1S72 - chains 0 and R of the 31 polymer chains in the assembly; structure by X-ray diffraction, 2.40 A resolution.

Chain 0:
Molecule: 23S ribosomal RNA
Source organism: Haloarcula marismortui
Sequence (2922 nucleotides; each row starts with the number of its first residue):
     2 UUGGCUACUAUGCCAGCUGGUGGAUUGCUCGGCUCAGGCGCUGAUGAAGG
    52 ACGUGCCAAGCUGCGAUAAGCCAUGGGGAGCCGCACGGAGGCGAAGAACC
   102 AUGGAUUUCCGAAUGAGAAUCUCUCUAACAAUUGCUUCGCGCAAUGAGGA
   152 ACCCCGAGAACUGAAACAUCUCAGUAUCGGGAGGAACAGAAAACGCAAUG
   202 UGAUGUCGUUAGUAACCGCGAGUGAACGCGAUACAGCCCAAACCGAAGCC
   252 CUCACGGGCAAUGUGGUGUCAGGGCUACCUCUCAUCAGCCGACCGUCUCG
   302 ACGAAGUCUCUUGGAACAGAGCGUGAUACAGGGUGACAACCCCGUACUCG
   352 AGACCAGUACGACGUGCGGUAGUGCCAGAGUAGCGGGGGUUGGAUAUCCC
   402 UCGCGAAUAACGCAGGCAUCGACUGCGAAGGCUAAACACAACCUGAGACC
   452 GAUAGUGAACAAGUAGUGUGAACGAACGCUGCAAAGUACCCUCAGAAGGG
   502 AGGCGAAAUAGAGCAUGAAAUCAGUUGGCGAUCGAGCGACAGGGCAUACA
   552 AGGUCCCUCGACGAAUGACCGACGCGCGAGCGUCCAGUAAGACUCACGGG
   602 AAGCCGAUGUUCUGUCGUACGUUUUGAAAAACGAGCCAGGGAGUGUGUCU
   652 GCAUGGCAAGUCUAACCGGAGUAUCCGGGGAGGCACAGGGAAACCGACAU
   702 GGCCGCAGGGCUUUGCCCGAGGGCCGCCGUCUUCAAGGGCGGGGAGCCAU
   752 GUGGACACGACCCGAAUCCGGACGAUCUACGCAUGGACAAGAUGAAGCGU
   802 GCCGAAAGGCACGUGGAAGUCUGUUAGAGUUGGUGUCCUACAAUACCCUC
   852 UCGUGAUCUAUGUGUAGGGGUGAAAGGCCCAUCGAGUCCGGCAACAGCUG
   902 GUUCCAAUCGAAACAUGUCGAAGCAUGACCUCCGCCGAGGUAGUCUGUGA
   952 GGUAGAGCGACCGAUUGGUGUGUCCGCCUCCGAGAGGAGUCGGCACACCU
  1002 GUCAAACUCCAAACUUACAGACGCCGUUUGACGCGGGGAUUCCGGUGCGC
  1052 GGGGUAAGCCUGUGUACCAGGAGGGGAACAACCCAGAGAUAGGUUAAGGU
  1102 CCCCAAGUGUGGAUUAAGUGUAAUCCUCUGAAGGUGGUCUCGAGCCCUAG
  1152 ACAGCCGGGAGGUGAGCUUAGAAGCAGCUACCCUCUAAGAAAAGCGUAAC
  1202 AGCUUACCGGCCGAGGUUUGAGGCGCCCAAAAUGAUCGGGACUCAAAUCC
  1252 ACCACCGAGACCUGUCCGUACCACUCAUACUGGUAAUCGAGUAGAUUGGC
  1302 GCUCUAAUUGGAUGGAAGUAGGGGUGAAAACUCCUAUGGACCGAUUAGUG
  1352 ACGAAAAUCCUGGCCAUAGUAGCAGCGAUAGUCGGGUGAGAACCCCGACG
  1402 GCCUAAUGGAUAAGGGUUCCUCAGCACUGCUGAUCAGCUGAGGGUUAGCC
  1452 GGUCCUAAGUCAUACCGCAACUCGACUAUGACGAAAUGGGAAACGGGUUA
  1502 AUAUUCCCGUGCCACUAUGCAGUGAAAGUUGACGCCCUGGGGUCGAUCAC
  1552 GCUGGGCAUUCGCCCAGUCGAACCGUCCAACUCCGUGGAAGCCGUAAUGG
  1602 CAGGAAGCGGACGAACGGCGGCAUAGGGAAACGUGAUUCAACCUGGGGCC
  1652 CAUGAAAAGACGAGCAUAGUGUCCGUACCGAGAACCGACACAGGUGUCCA
  1702 UGGCGGCGAAAGCCAAGGCCUGUCGGGAGCAACCAACGUUAGGGAAUUCG
  1752 GCAAGUUAGUCCCGUACCUUCGGAAGAAGGGAUGCCUGCUCCGGAACGGA
  1802 GCAGGUCGCAGUGACUCGGAAGCUCGGACUGUCUAGUAACAACAUAGGUG
  1852 ACCGCAAAUCCGCAAGGACUCGUACGGUCACUGAAUCCUGCCCAGUGCAG
  1902 GUAUCUGAACACCUCGUACAAGAGGACGAAGGACCUGUCAACGGCGGGGG
  1952 UAACUAUGACCCUCUUAAGGUAGCGUAGUACCUUGCCGCAUCAGUAGCGG
  2002 CUUGCAUGAAUGGAUUAACCAGAGCUUCACUGUCCCAACGUUGGGCCCGG
  2052 UGAACUGUACAUUCCAGUGCGGAGUCUGGAGACACCCAGGGGGAAGCGAA
  2102 GACCCUAUGGAGCUUUACUGCAGGCUGUCGCUGAGACGUGGUCGCCGAUG
  2152 UGCAGCAUAGGUAGGAGACACUACACAGGUACCCGCGCUAGCGGGCCACC
  2202 GAGUCAACAGUGAAAUACUACCCGUCGGUGACUGCGACUCUCACUCCGGG
  2252 AGGAGGACACCGAUAGCCGGGCAGUUUGACUGGGGCGGUACGCGCUCGAA
  2302 AAGAUAUCGAGCGCGCCCUAUGGCUAUCUCAGCCGGGACAGAGACCCGGC
  2352 GAAGAGUGCAAGAGCAAAAGAUAGCUUGACAGUGUUCUUCCCAACGAGGA
  2402 ACGCUGACGCGAAAGCGUGGUCUAGCGAACCAAUUAGCCUGCUUGAUGCG
  2452 GGCAAUUGAUGACAGAAAAGCUACCCUAGGGAUAACAGAGUCGUCACUCG
  2502 CAAGAGCACAUAUCGACCGAGUGGCUUGCUACCUCGAUGUCGGUUCCCUC
  2552 CAUCCUGCCCGUGCAGAAGCGGGCAAGGGUGAGGUUGUUCGCCUAUUAAA
  2602 GGAGGUCGUGAGCUGGGUUUAGACCGUCGUGAGACAGGUCGGCUGCUAUC
  2652 UACUGGGUGUGUAAUGGUGUCUGACAAGAACGACCGUAUAGUACGAGAGG
  2702 AACUACGGUUGGUGGCCACUGGUGUACCGGUUGUUCGAGAGAGCACGUGC
  2752 CGGGUAGCCACGCCACACGGGGUAAGAGCUGAACGCAUCUAAGCUCGAAA
  2802 CCCACUUGGAAAAGAGACACCGCCGAGGUCCCGCGUACAAGACGCGGUCG
  2852 AUAGACUCGGGGUGUGCGCGUCGAGGUAACGAGACGUUAAGCCCACGAGC
  2902 ACUAACAGACCAAAGCCAUCAU
Not modelled in the structure: 2-9, 126-127, 715, 971-998, 1560, 1952-1963, 2137-2236, 2339-2343, 2665-2666, 2915-2923
Construct notes: conflict C560 (U3155 in 3377779); modified residue (628, 2587-2588, 2619, 2621)
Modified residues: 1MA (6-hydro-1-methyladenosine-5'-monophosphate) at position 628, OMU (o2'-methyluridine 5'-monophosphate) at position 2587, OMG (o2'-methylguanosine-5'-monophosphate) at position 2588, UR3 (3-methyluridine-5'-monophoshate) at position 2619, PSU (pseudouridine-5'-monophosphate) at position 2621
Bound ions: Mg2+ site 1 near G28 (its only coordinating residue here); Na+ site 1: C40, A442, C443; Na+ site 2: G56, A59, G61; Na+ site 3 near U108 (its only coordinating residue here); Mg2+ site 2 near U115 (its only coordinating residue here); Na+ site 4: C141, G142; Na+ site 5 near U146 (its only coordinating residue here); Mg2+ site 3: C162, U2276; K+ site 1: C162, U163, U172; Mg2+ site 4: A165, A167, C168; Na+ site 6: A165, A166, A167; Mg2+ site 5: A166, G219; 62 more Na+ sites not listed; 97 more Mg2+ sites not listed; 1 more K+ sites not listed

Chain R:
Molecule: 50S ribosomal protein L22P
Source organism: Haloarcula marismortui
UniProtKB: P10970 (RL22_HALMA); residues 0-154 here = UniProt positions 0-154
Chain sequence (155 residues; numbered 0 to 154; the number before each row is that of its first residue; numbering starts at 0):
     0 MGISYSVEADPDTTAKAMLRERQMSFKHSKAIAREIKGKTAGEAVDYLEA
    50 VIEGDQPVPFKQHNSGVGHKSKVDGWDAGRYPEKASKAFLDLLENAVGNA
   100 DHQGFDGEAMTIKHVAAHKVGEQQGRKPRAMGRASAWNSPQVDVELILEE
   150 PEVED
Not modelled in the structure: 0, 151-154
Bound ions: Mg2+: Gly65 (shared with C2048(0), A2089(0) of chain 0); Na+ site 1: Ser70, Val72; Na+ site 2: Val72, Trp75 (shared with U2659(0), G2660(0) of chain 0)

How chain 0 and chain R interact:
Contacting residue pairs - 137 pairs, chain 0 then chain R:
  A11(0) with Lys60(R), hydrogen bond to the phosphate; Gly74(R), sugar contact; Trp75(R), sugar contact
  U12(0) with Lys60(R), salt bridge to the phosphate; Trp75(R), sugar contact
  G13(0) with Gln61(R), phosphate contact
  U19(0) with Ser5(R), hydrogen bond to the sugar
  G20(0) with Ile2(R), sugar contact; Ser3(R), hydrogen bond to the sugar; Tyr4(R), sugar contact; Ser5(R), sugar contact; His117(R), base contact
  G21(0) with Gly1(R), sugar contact; Ile2(R), sugar contact; Ser3(R), hydrogen bond to the phosphate; Lys118(R), sugar contact
  U22(0) with Gly1(R), hydrogen bond to the phosphate; Val119(R), sugar contact
  C492(0) with His101(R), hydrogen bond to the sugar
  C494(0) with Glu93(R), sugar contact
  G499(0) with Arg19(R), phosphate contact; Asn94(R), hydrogen bond to the base
  G500(0) with Tyr4(R), phosphate contact; Ala16(R), sugar contact; Met17(R), hydrogen bond to the sugar; Arg19(R), salt bridge to the phosphate; Asn94(R), hydrogen bond to the sugar; Asn98(R), base contact
  G501(0) with Tyr4(R), hydrogen bond to the phosphate; Lys15(R), sugar contact; Met17(R), phosphate contact; Asn98(R), sugar contact; Gln102(R), hydrogen bond to the sugar
  U510(0) with Ser3(R), base contact
  C523(0) with Phe25(R), sugar contact; Lys29(R), phosphate contact
  A524(0) with Phe25(R), sugar contact; Lys29(R), salt bridge to the phosphate; Gln61(R), phosphate contact; Ala115(R), sugar contact; Ala116(R), hydrogen bond to the sugar; His117(R), hydrogen bond to the base
  G525(0) with Arg33(R), salt bridge to the phosphate; Lys36(R), phosphate contact; His113(R), hydrogen bond to the sugar; Ala115(R), sugar contact
  U526(0) with Lys36(R), salt bridge to the phosphate
  U840(0) with Arg128(R), hydrogen bond to the sugar; Ala129(R), phosphate contact; Arg132(R), hydrogen bond to the sugar
  A841(0) with Arg128(R), salt bridge to the phosphate; Ala129(R), hydrogen bond to the phosphate; Met130(R), base contact
  A843(0) with Arg128(R), phosphate contact; Ala129(R), phosphate contact
  A844(0) with Ala129(R), phosphate contact; Met130(R), hydrogen bond to the phosphate; Gly131(R), phosphate contact
  A1369(0) with Lys26(R), hydrogen bond to the sugar; Ser64(R), hydrogen bond to the phosphate
  G1370(0) with Ser24(R), hydrogen bond to the base; Lys26(R), salt bridge to the phosphate; His27(R), base contact; His62(R), salt bridge to the phosphate; Asn63(R), hydrogen bond to the phosphate; Ser64(R), hydrogen bond to the phosphate; Arg79(R), sugar contact; Pro139(R), base contact
  U1371(0) with Ser64(R), sugar contact; Arg79(R), salt bridge to the phosphate
  A1372(0) with Trp136(R), base contact
  G1373(0) with Trp136(R), base contact
  C1428(0) with Gln22(R), hydrogen bond to the phosphate; Gln122(R), hydrogen bond to the phosphate
  U1429(0) with Gln122(R), phosphate contact
  C1431(0) with Lys126(R), hydrogen bond to the base
  A1689(0) with Pro127(R), base contact; Arg128(R), hydrogen bond to the base; Gly131(R), base contact; Arg132(R), hydrogen bond to the base; Ala133(R), base contact
  C1690(0) with Pro127(R), base contact
  C2048(0) with Gly65(R), phosphate contact; Lys69(R), hydrogen bond to the phosphate
  C2049(0) with Gly67(R), phosphate contact; Lys69(R), salt bridge to the phosphate; Gly78(R), phosphate contact; Arg79(R), salt bridge to the phosphate; Tyr80(R), phosphate contact
  G2050(0) with Arg79(R), salt bridge to the phosphate; Tyr80(R), hydrogen bond to the phosphate; Pro81(R), phosphate contact; Glu82(R), phosphate contact
  G2051(0) with His27(R), phosphate contact; Pro81(R), phosphate contact; Glu82(R), hydrogen bond to the phosphate; Lys83(R), hydrogen bond to the phosphate
  U2052(0) with Lys83(R), salt bridge to the phosphate
  G2053(0) with Trp136(R), sugar contact; Asn137(R), hydrogen bond to the phosphate; Ser138(R), hydrogen bond to the phosphate
  A2054(0) with Arg128(R), hydrogen bond to the base; Ser134(R), hydrogen bond to the sugar; Ala135(R), hydrogen bond to the sugar; Trp136(R), sugar contact; Asn137(R), hydrogen bond to the phosphate
  A2055(0) with Arg128(R), hydrogen bond to the sugar; Arg132(R), hydrogen bond to the sugar; Ser134(R), sugar contact; Ala135(R), phosphate contact
  C2086(0) with Trp75(R), sugar contact
  C2087(0) with Asn63(R), sugar contact; His68(R), hydrogen bond to the sugar; Asp76(R), sugar contact
  C2088(0) with Asn63(R), phosphate contact; Ser64(R), phosphate contact; Gly65(R), hydrogen bond to the phosphate; Val66(R), sugar contact
  A2089(0) with Gly65(R), phosphate contact
  U2648(0) with Arg128(R), base contact
  G2657(0) with His68(R), base contact
  G2658(0) with His68(R), hydrogen bond to the sugar; Asp76(R), hydrogen bond to the base
  U2659(0) with Trp75(R), hydrogen bond to the sugar; Asp76(R), hydrogen bond to the sugar
  G2660(0) with Val72(R), phosphate contact; Asp73(R), phosphate contact; Gly74(R), hydrogen bond to the phosphate; Trp75(R), phosphate contact
  C2831(0) with Ser70(R), phosphate contact; Lys71(R), phosphate contact
  C2832(0) with Lys71(R), salt bridge to the phosphate
  A2841(0) with Gly67(R), sugar contact; His68(R), hydrogen bond to the sugar
  G2842(0) with His68(R), sugar contact; Ser70(R), phosphate contact
  A2843(0) with Ser70(R), phosphate contact
Also at the interface, not in a pair above, chain 0 (60 interface residues in all): C491, U493, A502, U1368, A1427, G1433, C2056
Also at the interface, not in a pair above, chain R (67 interface residues in all): Val6

Summary:
60 residues of chain 0 and 67 residues of chain R are in contact; the contacts include 48 hydrogen bonds and
14 salt bridges. Polar contacts include G499(0)-Asn94(R), A524(0)-His117(R) and G1370(0)-Ser24(R). C40(0),
A442(0) and C443(0) coordinate Na+ site 1.
Chain 0 is 23S ribosomal RNA and chain R is 50S ribosomal protein L22P, both from Haloarcula marismortui; the
structure, Refined crystal structure of the haloarcula marismortui large ribosomal subunit at 2.4 angstrom
resolution, was determined by X-ray diffraction.
